3G9O - chains B and D of the 4 polymer chains in the assembly; structure by X-ray diffraction, 1.65 A resolution.

Chain B:
Protein: Glucocorticoid receptor
From: Rattus norvegicus
UniProtKB: P06536 (GCR_RAT); residue numbers follow UniProt; this construct covers 440-525
Chain sequence (90 residues; row label = number of the first residue in the row):
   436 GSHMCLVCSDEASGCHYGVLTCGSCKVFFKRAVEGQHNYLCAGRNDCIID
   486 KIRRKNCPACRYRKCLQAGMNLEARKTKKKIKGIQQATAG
Not modelled in the structure: 436, 512-525
Sequence notes: expression tag (436-439)
Ion coordination: Zn2+ site 1: Cys-440, Cys-443, Cys-457, Cys-460; Zn2+ site 2: Cys-476, Cys-482, Cys-492, Cys-495
From the paper describing this entry:
  - mutagenesis - R510A, K514A: decreased binding to DNA
  - mutagenesis - K514A: unchanged signaling
  - mutagenesis - H472A, R510A: increased signaling
  - mutagenesis - H472R: decreased signaling
  - mutagenesis - G470A, N473A: decreased signaling in response to Pal
  - mutagenesis - G470A: decreased signaling in response to Tat

Chain D:
Molecule: 16-nt DNA strand
Sequence (16 nucleotides; numbered 1 to 16; the number before each row is that of its first residue):
     1 AAGAACATTTTGTCCG

Chain B / chain D interface:
Residue-residue contacts (10; chain B residue first):
  Cys-450(B) / DA1(D)  sugar contact
  His-451(B) / DA2(D)  phosphate contact
  Tyr-452(B) / DA2(D)  hydrogen bond to the phosphate
  Tyr-452(B) / DG3(D)  hydrogen bond to the phosphate
  Lys-461(B) / DG3(D)  hydrogen bond to the base
  Lys-465(B) / DG3(D)  phosphate contact
  Lys-490(B) / DT9(D)  hydrogen bond to the phosphate
  Lys-490(B) / DT10(D)  salt bridge to the phosphate
  Arg-510(B) / DA1(D)  hydrogen bond to the sugar
  Arg-510(B) / DA2(D)  sugar contact
Also at the interface, not in a pair above, chain B (8 interface residues in all): Arg-466
Also at the interface, not in a pair above, chain D (8 interface residues in all): DA4, DA5, DC6

In short:
The chain B/chain D interface involves 8 residues from each chain; the contacts include 5 hydrogen bonds and 1
salt bridge. Polar pairs include Lys-461(B)/DG3(D), Arg-510(B)/DA1(D) and Tyr-452(B)/DA2(D). The paper reports
that R510A and K514A of chain B reduce binding to DNA; H472A and R510A of chain B increase signaling; 6
substitutions were tested in all.
Chain B is Glucocorticoid receptor (Rattus norvegicus) and chain D is a 16-nt DNA strand; the structure, GR
DNA-binding domain:Sgk 16bp complex-9, was determined by X-ray diffraction (same publication as 3FYL, 3G6P,
3G6Q, 3G6R, 3G6T, 3G6U and 8 further entries).
